4YY3 - chains A and P of the 22 polymer chains in the assembly; structure by X-ray diffraction, 3.60 A resolution.

== Chain A ==
Molecule: 16S rRNA
Organism: Thermus thermophilus HB8
Sequence (1522 nucleotides; numbered 0 to 1544 plus 19 insertion-coded residues; 42 numbers in that range are skipped by the numbering (no residue carries them; nothing is unmodelled there); the number before each row is that of its first residue; a row labelled like 190A-190L holds insertion residues (190A, then the next letters in order); numbering starts at 0):
     0 UUUGUUGGAGAGUUUGAUCCUGGCUCAGGGUGAACGCUGGCGGCGUGCCU
    50 AAGACAUGCAAGUCGUGCGGG
    73 CCGCGGGGUUUU
    88 ACUCCG
    95 UGGUC
   101 AGCGGCGGACGGGUGAGUAACGCGUGGGU
  129A G
   130 ACCUACCCGGAAGAGGGGGACAACCCGGGGAAACUCGGGCUAAUCCCCCA
   180 UGUGGACCCGC
190A-190L CCCUUGGGGUGU
   191 GUCCAAAGGGCUUU
   216 GCCCGCUUCCGGAUGGGCCCGCGUCCCAUCAGCUAGUUGGUGGGGUAAUG
   266 GCCCACCAAGGCGACGACGGGUAGCCGGUCUGAGAGGAUGGCCGGCCACA
   316 GGGGCACUGAGACACGGGCCCCACUCCUACGGGAGGCAGCAGUUAGGAAU
   366 CUUCCGCAAUGGGCGCAAGCCUGACGGAGCGACGCCGCUUGGAGGAAGAA
   416 GCCCUUCGGGGUGUAAACUCCUGAA
   442 CCCGGGACGAAACCCCCGACGA
   474 GGGGACUGACGGUACCGGG
   494 GUAAUAGCGCCGGCCAACUCCGUGCCAGCAGCCGCGGUAAUACGGAGGGC
   544 GCGAGCGUUACCCGGAUUCACUGGGCGUAAAGGGCGUGUAGGCGGCCUGG
   594 GGCGUCCCAUGUGAAAGACCACGGCUCAACCGUGGGGGAGCGUGGGAUAC
   644 GCUCAGGCUAGACGGUGGGAGAGGGUGGUGGAAUUCCCGGAGUAGCGGUG
   694 AAAUGCGCAGAUACCGGGAGGAACGCCGAUGGCGAAGGCAGCCACCUGGU
   744 CCACCCGUGACGCUGAGGCGCGAAAGCGUGGGGAGCAAACCGGAUUAGAU
   794 ACCCGGGUAGUCCACGCCCUAAACGAUGCGCGCUAGGUCUCUGGGUCU
   848 CCUGGGGGCCGAAGCUAACGCGUUAAGCGCGCCGCCUGGGGAGUACGGCC
   898 GCAAGGCUGAAACUCAAAGGAAUUGACGGGGGCCCGCACAAGCGGUGGAG
   948 CAUGUGGUUUAAUUCGAAGCAACGCGAAGAACCUUACCAGGCCUUGACAU
   998 GCUAGG
 1003A G
  1004 AACCCGGGUGAAAGCCUGGGGUGCCCC
1030A-1030D GCGA
  1031 GGGGAGCCCUAGCACAGGUGCUGCAUGGCCGUCGUCAGCUCGUGCCGUGA
  1081 GGUGUUGGGUUAAGUCCCGCAACGAGCGCAACCCCCGCCGUUAGUUGCCA
  1131 GCGGUUCGGCCGGGCACUCUAACGGGACUGCCCGCGAAA
  1171 GCGGGAGGAAGGAGGGGACGACGUCUGGUCAGCAUGGCCCUUACGGCCUG
  1221 GGCGACACACGUGCUACAAUGCCCACUACAAAGCGAUGCCACCCGGCAAC
  1271 GGGGAGCUAAUCGCAAAAAGGUGGGCCCAGUUCGGAUUGGGGUCUGCAAC
  1321 CCGACCCCAUGAAGCCGGAAUCGCUAGUAAUCGCGGAUCAG
 1361A C
  1362 CAUGCCGCGGUGAAUACGUUCCCGGGCCUUGUACACACCGCCCGUCACGC
  1412 CAUGGGAGCGGGCUCUACCCGAAGUCGCCGGG
  1446 AGCCUACGGG
  1459 CAGGCGCCGAGGGUAGGGCCCGUGACUGGGGCGAAGUCGUAACAAGGUAG
  1509 CUGUACCGGAAGGUGCGGCUGGAUCACCUCCUUUCU
Disordered / not traced: 0-4, 1535-1538
Ion coordination: Mg2+ site 1 near G21 (its only coordinating residue here); Mg2+ site 2: G46, G394; Mg2+ site 3: C48, G115; Mg2+ site 4 near A53 (its only coordinating residue here); Mg2+ site 5: C58, U387; Mg2+ site 6 near G111 (its only coordinating residue here); Mg2+ site 7: G117, G289; Mg2+ site 8 near G122 (its only coordinating residue here); Mg2+ site 9: U129, G231, G232; Mg2+ site 10 near G190K (its only coordinating residue here); Mg2+ site 11 near U190J (its only coordinating residue here); Mg2+ site 12 near A195 (its only coordinating residue here); 80 more Mg2+ sites not listed

== Chain P ==
Molecule: 30S ribosomal protein S16
Organism: Thermus thermophilus HB8
UniProtKB: Q5SJH3 (RS16_THET8); residues 1-88 here = UniProt positions 1-88
Amino-acid sequence (88 residues; each row starts with the number of its first residue):
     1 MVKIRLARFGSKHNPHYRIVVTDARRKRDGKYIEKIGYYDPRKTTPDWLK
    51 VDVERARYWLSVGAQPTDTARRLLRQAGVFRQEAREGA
Disordered / not traced: 84-88

== Interface between chain A and chain P ==
Pairs across the interface (92; chain A residue first):
  C43(A) - Lys12(P)  salt bridge to the phosphate
  C43(A) - His13(P)  phosphate contact
  G44(A) - Ser11(P)  phosphate contact
  G44(A) - Lys12(P)  hydrogen bond to the phosphate
  C110(A) - Arg25(P)  hydrogen bond to the sugar
  G111(A) - Arg25(P)  sugar contact
  G112(A) - Lys27(P)  phosphate contact
  A134(A) - Met1(P)  base contact
  A134(A) - Arg25(P)  base contact
  C135(A) - Met1(P)  base contact
  C136(A) - Met1(P)  sugar contact
  C136(A) - Val62(P)  base contact
  C136(A) - Gly63(P)  hydrogen bond to the sugar
  C136(A) - Gln65(P)  hydrogen bond to the sugar
  C137(A) - Ser61(P)  hydrogen bond to the sugar
  C137(A) - Val62(P)  sugar contact
  C137(A) - Gly63(P)  hydrogen bond to the sugar
  G227(A) - Val62(P)  hydrogen bond to the base
  A228(A) - Val2(P)  sugar contact
  A228(A) - Tyr58(P)  sugar contact
  A228(A) - Trp59(P)  phosphate contact
  A228(A) - Val62(P)  sugar contact
  U229(A) - Asp23(P)  hydrogen bond to the sugar
  U229(A) - Ile33(P)  phosphate contact
  U229(A) - Trp59(P)  phosphate contact
  G230(A) - Asp23(P)  sugar contact
  G230(A) - Arg25(P)  hydrogen bond to the sugar
  G309(A) - Lys27(P)  phosphate contact
  G309(A) - Gly30(P)  phosphate contact
  G310(A) - Lys27(P)  salt bridge to the phosphate
  G310(A) - Gly30(P)  phosphate contact
  G310(A) - Lys31(P)  phosphate contact
  C311(A) - Arg26(P)  salt bridge to the phosphate
  A374(A) - Tyr17(P)  hydrogen bond to the sugar
  U375(A) - Leu6(P)  hydrogen bond to the sugar
  U375(A) - Tyr17(P)  hydrogen bond to the sugar
  U375(A) - Arg28(P)  hydrogen bond to the base
  U375(A) - Thr69(P)  hydrogen bond to the phosphate
  G376(A) - Arg5(P)  hydrogen bond to the phosphate
  G376(A) - Leu6(P)  hydrogen bond to the phosphate
  G376(A) - Arg28(P)  sugar contact
  G376(A) - Thr67(P)  hydrogen bond to the phosphate
  G377(A) - Lys3(P)  salt bridge to the phosphate
  G377(A) - Arg5(P)  salt bridge to the phosphate
  G377(A) - Ala24(P)  sugar contact
  G377(A) - Thr67(P)  phosphate contact
  G378(A) - Lys3(P)  salt bridge to the phosphate
  C390(A) - Arg28(P)  hydrogen bond to the phosphate
  G391(A) - Arg8(P)  hydrogen bond to the phosphate
  G391(A) - Arg28(P)  salt bridge to the phosphate
  G392(A) - Arg8(P)  salt bridge to the phosphate
  G392(A) - Lys12(P)  phosphate contact
  G392(A) - His13(P)  hydrogen bond to the phosphate
  A393(A) - Lys12(P)  salt bridge to the phosphate
  A393(A) - His13(P)  salt bridge to the phosphate
  C449(A) - Arg42(P)  hydrogen bond to the base
  G450(A) - Pro41(P)  sugar contact
  G450(A) - Arg42(P)  sugar contact
  G450(A) - Lys43(P)  salt bridge to the phosphate
  A452(A) - Lys43(P)  salt bridge to the phosphate
  A452(A) - Arg72(P)  hydrogen bond to the sugar
  A453(A) - Asp68(P)  sugar contact
  A453(A) - Arg72(P)  phosphate contact
  C454(A) - Asp68(P)  sugar contact
  G462(A) - Gln82(P)  hydrogen bond to the base
  A463(A) - Arg75(P)  salt bridge to the phosphate
  A463(A) - Phe80(P)  phosphate contact
  A463(A) - Arg81(P)  hydrogen bond to the phosphate
  A463(A) - Gln82(P)  hydrogen bond to the sugar
  A463(A) - Glu83(P)  hydrogen bond to the sugar
  G474(A) - Arg75(P)  salt bridge to the phosphate
  G474(A) - Arg81(P)  hydrogen bond to the phosphate
  A607(A) - Lys31(P)  base contact
  A608(A) - Phe9(P)  sugar contact
  A608(A) - Arg18(P)  hydrogen bond to the phosphate
  A608(A) - Tyr32(P)  sugar contact
  A609(A) - Arg18(P)  salt bridge to the phosphate
  G616(A) - Thr45(P)  sugar contact
  G617(A) - Asn14(P)  base contact
  G617(A) - Thr44(P)  sugar contact
  G617(A) - Thr45(P)  sugar contact
  C623(A) - Ser11(P)  sugar contact
  C624(A) - Phe9(P)  phosphate contact
  C624(A) - Gly10(P)  phosphate contact
  C624(A) - Ser11(P)  sugar contact
  C624(A) - Asn14(P)  sugar contact
  C624(A) - His16(P)  sugar contact
  G625(A) - Phe9(P)  phosphate contact
  G625(A) - His16(P)  sugar contact
  U626(A) - Arg18(P)  salt bridge to the phosphate
  U626(A) - Lys35(P)  salt bridge to the phosphate
  U626(A) - Tyr38(P)  phosphate contact
Also at the interface, not in a pair above, chain A (47 interface residues in all): G231, A451, G475, C483, G627
Also at the interface, not in a pair above, chain P (53 interface residues in all): Ala7, Pro15, Asp29, Tyr39, Lys50, Leu60

== Overview ==
The interface between chain A and chain P involves 47 residues on one side and 53 on the other; the contacts
include 28 hydrogen bonds and 17 salt bridges. Among the polar pairs are G227(A)-Val62(P), U375(A)-Arg28(P)
and C449(A)-Arg42(P).
Here chain A is 16S rRNA and chain P is 30S ribosomal protein S16, both from Thermus thermophilus HB8. Entry
4YY3 (30S ribosomal subunit- HigB complex) was determined by X-ray diffraction.
